Entry 6CGM (X-ray diffraction, 2.00 A resolution); this record covers chain A.

[Chain A]
Molecule: Ribonucleoside-diphosphate reductase
Source organism: Bacillus subtilis
Notes: EC 1.17.4.1; fragment: \cf2 \cf0
Reference sequence: A0A162Q3J9 (A0A162Q3J9_BACIU); residues 1-700 here = UniProt positions 1-700
Sequence (700 residues; each row starts with the number of its first residue):
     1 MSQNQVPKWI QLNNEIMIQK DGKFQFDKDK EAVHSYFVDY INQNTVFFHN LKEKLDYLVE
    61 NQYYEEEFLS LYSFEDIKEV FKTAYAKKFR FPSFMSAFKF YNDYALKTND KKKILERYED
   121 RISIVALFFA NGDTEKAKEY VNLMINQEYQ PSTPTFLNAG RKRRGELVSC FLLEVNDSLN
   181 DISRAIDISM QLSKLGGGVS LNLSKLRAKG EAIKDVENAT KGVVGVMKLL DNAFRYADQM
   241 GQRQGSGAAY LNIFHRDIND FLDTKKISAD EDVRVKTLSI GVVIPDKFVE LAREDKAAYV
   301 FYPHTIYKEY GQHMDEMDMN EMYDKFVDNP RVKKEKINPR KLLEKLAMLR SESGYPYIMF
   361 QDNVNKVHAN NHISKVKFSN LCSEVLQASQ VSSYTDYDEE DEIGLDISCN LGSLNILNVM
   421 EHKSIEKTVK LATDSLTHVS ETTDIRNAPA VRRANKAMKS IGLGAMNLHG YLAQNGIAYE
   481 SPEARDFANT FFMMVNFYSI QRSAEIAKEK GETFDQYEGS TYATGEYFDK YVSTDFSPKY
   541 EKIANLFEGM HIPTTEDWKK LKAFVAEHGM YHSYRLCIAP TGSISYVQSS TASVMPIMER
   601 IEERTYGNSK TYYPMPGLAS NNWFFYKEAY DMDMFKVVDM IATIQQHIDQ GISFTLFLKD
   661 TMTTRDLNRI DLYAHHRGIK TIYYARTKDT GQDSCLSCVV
Disordered / not traced: 1-5, 163-165, 195-196, 215-221, 235-244, 271-274, 689-700
Reported in the primary citation:
  - conformationally variable residues: F37, N42, R117
  - catalytic residues: C382 (citing earlier work)
  - mutagenesis - H34Q: increased catalytic activity
  - mutagenesis - F37I: decreased catalytic activity

[In short]
From the paper: the catalytic residue C382; H34Q increases catalytic activity.
Chain A is Ribonucleoside-diphosphate reductase (Bacillus subtilis); the structure, X-ray crystal structure of
Bacillus subtilis ribonucleotide reductase NrdE alpha subunit (nucleotide free), was determined by X-ray
diffraction (same publication as 6CGL and 6CGN).
